PDB entry 7T0X | electron microscopy, 4.40 A resolution (low resolution: residue-level contacts below are approximate; hydrogen-bond / salt-bridge calls are withheld) | chains A and D of the 4 polymer chains in the assembly

Chain A (and D):
Protein: Phenol-soluble modulin PSM-alpha-3
Notes: chain D of this document is another copy of the same molecule, construct and numbering; everything in this record applies to it too
UniProtKB: H9BRQ7 (H9BRQ7_STAAU); residues 1-22 here = UniProt positions 1-22
Sequence (22 residues; each row starts with the number of its first residue):
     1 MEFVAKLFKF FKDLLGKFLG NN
Unresolved in the structure: 22

Interface between chain A and chain D:
Contacting residue pairs - 10 pairs, chain A then chain D:
  Phe-3(A) with Phe-18(D)
  Leu-7(A) with Leu-14(D); Phe-18(D)
  Phe-11(A) with Phe-10(D); Phe-11(D); Leu-14(D)
  Leu-14(A) with Phe-10(D); Phe-11(D)
  Phe-18(A) with Phe-3(D); Leu-7(D)
Other interface residues (no listed pair), chain A (6 interface residues in all): Phe-10
Other interface residues (no listed pair), chain D (7 interface residues in all): Val-4

Summary:
6 residues of chain A and 7 residues of chain D are in contact.
Chain A and chain D are both Phenol-soluble modulin PSM-alpha-3; the structure, Structure of the larger
diameter PSMalpha3 nanotube, was determined by electron microscopy, deposited together with 7SZZ and 7T8U.
